Entry 5FI6 (X-ray diffraction, 2.52 A resolution); this record covers chains B and D of the 4 polymer chains in the assembly.

[Chain B (and D)]
Molecule: Glutaminase kidney isoform, mitochondrial
From: Homo sapiens
Notes: chain D of this document is another copy of the same molecule, construct and numbering; everything in this record applies to it too
UniProtKB: O94925 (GLSK_HUMAN), isoform O94925-3; residues 71-597 here correspond to UniProt positions 72-598 (UniProt number = residue number + 1)
Sequence (539 residues; each row starts with the number of its first residue):
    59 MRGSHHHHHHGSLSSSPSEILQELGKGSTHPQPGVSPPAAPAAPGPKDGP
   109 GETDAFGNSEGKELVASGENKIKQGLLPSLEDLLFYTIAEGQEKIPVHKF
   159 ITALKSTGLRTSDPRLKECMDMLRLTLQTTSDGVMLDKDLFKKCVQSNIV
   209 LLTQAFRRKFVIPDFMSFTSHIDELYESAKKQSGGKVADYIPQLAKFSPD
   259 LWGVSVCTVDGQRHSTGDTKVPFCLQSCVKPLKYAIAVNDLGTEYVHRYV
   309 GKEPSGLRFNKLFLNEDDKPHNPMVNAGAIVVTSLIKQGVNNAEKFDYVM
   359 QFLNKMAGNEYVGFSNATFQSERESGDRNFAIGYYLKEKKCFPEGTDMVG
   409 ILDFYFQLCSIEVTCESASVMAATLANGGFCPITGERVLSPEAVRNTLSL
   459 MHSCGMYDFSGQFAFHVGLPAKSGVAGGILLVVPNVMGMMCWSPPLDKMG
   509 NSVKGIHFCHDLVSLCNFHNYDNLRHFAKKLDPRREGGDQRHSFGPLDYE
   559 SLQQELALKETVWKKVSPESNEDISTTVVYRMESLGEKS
Unresolved in the structure: 59-135, 546-597
Sequence notes: initiating methionine (59); expression tag (60-70)
Residues lining bound ligands: 5XY (2-phenyl-N-[5-[[(3S)-1-[5-(2-phenylethanoylamino)-1,3,4-thiadiazol-2-yl]pyrrolidin-3-yl]amino]-1,3,4-thiadiazol-2-yl]ethanamide): K319, L320, F321, L322, N323, E324, D326, Y393
UniProt features mapped onto this chain:
  - region: G314 to F321 (Highly mobile activation loop)
  - binding site (substrate): S285, N334, E380, N387, Y413, Y465, V483
  - site: L71, S72 (Cleavage)
  - modified residue: K129 (N6-succinyllysine), K163 (N6-succinyllysine), K310 (N6-acetyllysine)

[How chain B and chain D interact]
Residue-residue contacts (76; chain B residue first):
  V267(B) - R533(D)  hydrogen bond (backbone-side chain)
  D268(B) - R533(D)  salt bridge
  Y292(B) - F473(D)
  T301(B) - F473(D)
  H305(B) - F473(D)
  K310(B) - G469(D)
  K310(B) - Q470(D)
  K310(B) - F473(D)
  K310(B) - H474(D)  hydrogen bond
  E311(B) - L315(D)
  E311(B) - G469(D)
  E311(B) - Q470(D)
  S313(B) - G314(D)
  G314(B) - S313(D)
  L315(B) - E311(D)
  L315(B) - E324(D)
  R316(B) - E324(D)
  F317(B) - F317(D)  hydrophobic
  F317(B) - E324(D)
  E324(B) - R316(D)
  A434(B) - N531(D)  hydrogen bond (backbone-side chain)
  N435(B) - N531(D)
  N435(B) - R533(D)
  N435(B) - H534(D)  hydrogen bond (backbone-side chain)
  G436(B) - N531(D)
  F438(B) - H534(D)
  P449(B) - A536(D)  hydrophobic
  R453(B) - H527(D)
  R453(B) - Y529(D)
  R453(B) - D530(D)  salt bridge
  R453(B) - K538(D)
  N454(B) - F473(D)
  L456(B) - Y529(D)
  S457(B) - F473(D)
  S457(B) - H527(D)
  S457(B) - Y529(D)
  H460(B) - H460(D)
  H460(B) - Y529(D)  hydrogen bond
  G469(B) - K310(D)
  G469(B) - E311(D)
  Q470(B) - K310(D)
  Q470(B) - E311(D)  hydrogen bond
  F473(B) - Y292(D)
  F473(B) - H305(D)
  F473(B) - K310(D)
  F473(B) - N454(D)
  F473(B) - L458(D)  hydrophobic
  H474(B) - K310(D)  hydrogen bond
  P478(B) - Y529(D)  hydrophobic
  P492(B) - Y529(D)  hydrophobic
  N493(B) - N531(D)  hydrogen bond
  N493(B) - L532(D)  hydrogen bond (side chain-backbone)
  H527(B) - R453(D)
  H527(B) - S457(D)
  N528(B) - N528(D)  hydrogen bond
  N528(B) - Y529(D)
  Y529(B) - R453(D)
  Y529(B) - L456(D)
  Y529(B) - S457(D)
  Y529(B) - H460(D)  hydrogen bond
  Y529(B) - P478(D)  hydrophobic
  Y529(B) - P492(D)  hydrophobic
  Y529(B) - N528(D)
  D530(B) - R453(D)  salt bridge
  N531(B) - A434(D)  hydrogen bond (side chain-backbone)
  N531(B) - N435(D)
  N531(B) - G436(D)
  N531(B) - N493(D)  hydrogen bond
  L532(B) - N493(D)  hydrogen bond (backbone-side chain)
  R533(B) - V267(D)  hydrogen bond (side chain-backbone)
  R533(B) - D268(D)  salt bridge
  R533(B) - N435(D)  hydrogen bond
  H534(B) - N435(D)
  H534(B) - F438(D)
  A536(B) - P449(D)  hydrophobic
  K538(B) - R453(D)
Other interface residues (no listed pair), chain B (42 interface residues in all): P312, L458
Other interface residues (no listed pair), chain D (43 interface residues in all): T301, P312, A472

[Summary]
The interface between chain B and chain D involves 42 residues on one side and 43 on the other; the contacts
include 16 hydrogen bonds and 4 salt bridges. Polar contacts include D268(B)-R533(D), R453(B)-D530(D) and
V267(B)-R533(D). Chain B binds compound 5XY.
Both chains are Glutaminase kidney isoform, mitochondrial (Homo sapiens). Entry 5FI6 (Crystal structure of
human GAC in complex with inhibitor UPGL_00011:
2-phenyl-N-[5-[[(3S)-1-[5-(2-phenylethanoylamino)-1,3,4-thiadiazol-2-yl]pyrrolidin-3-yl]amino]-1,3,4-thiadiazol-2-yl]ethanamide)
was determined by X-ray diffraction, deposited together with 5FI2, 5FI7 and 5I94.
